3WQA - chains A and B of the 3 polymer chains in the assembly; structure by X-ray diffraction, 2.40 A resolution.

# Chain A (and B)
Protein: Trimeric autotransporter adhesin
Notes: chain B of this document is another copy of the same molecule, construct and numbering; everything in this record applies to it too
UniProt: K7ZP88 (K7ZP88_9GAMM); numbering as in UniProt (aligned over 3334-3474)
Chain sequence (207 residues; numbered 3305 to 3511; the number before each row is that of its first residue):
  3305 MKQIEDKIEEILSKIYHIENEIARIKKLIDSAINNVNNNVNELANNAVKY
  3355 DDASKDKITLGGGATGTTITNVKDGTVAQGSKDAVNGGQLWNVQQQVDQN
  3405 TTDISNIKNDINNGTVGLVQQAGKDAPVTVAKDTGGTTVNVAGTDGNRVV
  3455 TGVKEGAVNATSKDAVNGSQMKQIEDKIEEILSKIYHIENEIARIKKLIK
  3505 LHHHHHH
Not modelled in the structure: 3305-3307, 3509-3511
Differences from the reference sequence: expression tag (3305-3333, 3475-3511)
Bound ions: Ni2+: H3506 (shared with H3506(B) of chain B; 1 residue of chain C)
From the paper describing this entry:
  - binding site for chloride ion: N3404

# Interface between chain A and chain B
Residue-residue contacts (212):
  K3311(A) with L3316(B)
  E3314(A) with L3316(B)
  I3315(A) with I3315(B), hydrophobic; L3316(B), hydrophobic; I3319(B), hydrophobic
  K3318(A) with I3319(B); E3323(B)
  I3319(A) with I3319(B), hydrophobic
  I3322(A) with I3322(B), hydrophobic; E3323(B); I3326(B), hydrophobic
  E3325(A) with I3326(B); K3330(B), salt bridge
  I3329(A) with I3326(B), hydrophobic; K3330(B)
  V3340(A) with I3337(B), hydrophobic; V3340(B), hydrophobic; N3341(B)
  V3344(A) with V3344(B), hydrophobic
  L3347(A) with L3347(B), hydrophobic; A3348(B), hydrophobic; K3353(B)
  N3349(A) with K3359(B), hydrogen bond (backbone-side chain)
  N3350(A) with K3353(B); Y3354(B), hydrogen bond (backbone-backbone)
  A3351(A) with V3352(B); Y3354(B)
  V3352(A) with V3352(B), hydrogen bond (backbone-backbone); Y3354(B), hydrophobic; I3362(B), hydrophobic
  L3364(A) with Y3354(B)
  G3365(A) with Y3354(B), hydrogen bond (backbone-side chain); S3358(B); K3359(B)
  G3366(A) with S3358(B); K3359(B)
  T3369(A) with D3360(B)
  G3370(A) with D3360(B)
  T3371(A) with K3359(B), hydrogen bond (side chain-backbone); D3360(B); K3361(B)
  T3372(A) with D3360(B), hydrogen bond (backbone-backbone); K3361(B); I3362(B), hydrogen bond (backbone-backbone)
  I3373(A) with I3362(B)
  T3374(A) with K3361(B); I3362(B), hydrogen bond (backbone-backbone); T3363(B); L3364(B), hydrogen bond (backbone-backbone)
  N3375(A) with L3364(B), hydrogen bond (side chain-backbone); G3366(B); G3367(B), hydrogen bond (side chain-backbone); G3370(B); T3371(B), hydrogen bond (backbone-backbone)
  V3376(A) with L3364(B), hydrophobic; T3371(B)
  K3377(A) with T3369(B); G3370(B), hydrogen bond (side chain-backbone); T3371(B), hydrogen bond (backbone-backbone); T3372(B)
  T3380(A) with G3391(B)
  V3381(A) with G3391(B); L3394(B), hydrophobic; W3395(B)
  A3382(A) with G3391(B); G3392(B); W3395(B)
  Q3383(A) with W3395(B)
  G3384(A) with G3392(B)
  S3385(A) with N3390(B); G3391(B); G3392(B), hydrogen bond (backbone-backbone)
  K3386(A) with I3373(B); T3374(B); N3375(B), hydrogen bond (backbone-backbone); V3376(B), hydrogen bond (backbone-backbone); N3390(B)
  D3387(A) with T3372(B); I3373(B); T3374(B), hydrogen bond; N3390(B); G3391(B), hydrogen bond (backbone-backbone)
  A3388(A) with I3373(B), hydrogen bond (backbone-backbone); V3376(B); V3389(B)
  V3389(A) with V3389(B), hydrogen bond (backbone-backbone); N3390(B); G3391(B); L3394(B), hydrophobic
  Q3393(A) with L3394(B)
  L3394(A) with L3394(B), hydrophobic
  V3397(A) with Q3398(B)
  Q3400(A) with Q3398(B); V3401(B); D3402(B)
  V3401(A) with V3401(B), hydrophobic
  N3404(A) with V3401(B), hydrogen bond (side chain-backbone); N3404(B); T3405(B), hydrogen bond; I3408(B)
  D3407(A) with I3408(B)
  I3408(A) with I3408(B), hydrophobic
  I3411(A) with I3408(B), hydrophobic; K3412(B)
  I3415(A) with I3415(B), hydrophobic
  V3420(A) with I3415(B), hydrophobic
  G3421(A) with I3415(B)
  L3422(A) with G3418(B); V3423(B); Q3424(B); Q3425(B)
  V3423(A) with V3423(B), hydrophobic
  K3428(A) with T3448(B); D3449(B), salt bridge
  A3435(A) with V3432(B), hydrophobic
  D3437(A) with K3428(B), hydrogen bond (backbone-side chain)
  T3438(A) with Q3425(B), hydrogen bond; K3428(B), hydrogen bond (side chain-backbone)
  G3439(A) with Q3425(B), hydrogen bond (backbone-side chain); K3428(B), hydrogen bond (backbone-backbone)
  G3440(A) with A3430(B)
  T3442(A) with P3431(B); V3432(B), hydrogen bond (backbone-backbone)
  V3443(A) with V3432(B)
  N3444(A) with V3432(B), hydrogen bond (backbone-backbone); T3433(B); V3434(B), hydrogen bond (backbone-backbone)
  V3445(A) with V3434(B); V3443(B), hydrophobic
  A3446(A) with V3434(B); K3436(B)
  G3447(A) with K3436(B); T3438(B)
  T3448(A) with K3436(B); D3437(B); T3438(B), hydrogen bond (side chain-backbone); G3439(B)
  D3449(A) with G3439(B); G3440(B), hydrogen bond (side chain-backbone)
  N3451(A) with K3467(B)
  R3452(A) with V3434(B), hydrogen bond (side chain-backbone); A3435(B), hydrogen bond (side chain-backbone); T3438(B); G3439(B), hydrogen bond (side chain-backbone); T3441(B); T3442(B); V3443(B)
  V3453(A) with T3441(B), hydrogen bond (backbone-backbone); T3442(B); V3443(B), hydrogen bond (backbone-backbone)
  V3454(A) with V3443(B)
  T3455(A) with V3443(B), hydrogen bond (backbone-backbone); N3444(B); V3445(B), hydrogen bond (backbone-backbone)
  G3456(A) with V3445(B); A3446(B); N3451(B); R3452(B), hydrogen bond (backbone-backbone)
  V3457(A) with V3445(B); R3452(B)
  K3458(A) with N3451(B); R3452(B), hydrogen bond (backbone-backbone); V3453(B)
  E3459(A) with V3453(B)
  G3460(A) with V3453(B)
  A3461(A) with G3472(B)
  V3462(A) with G3472(B); M3475(B), hydrophobic; K3476(B); E3479(B)
  N3463(A) with G3472(B); S3473(B), hydrogen bond (backbone-side chain); K3476(B)
  A3464(A) with S3473(B), hydrogen bond (backbone-side chain); K3476(B)
  T3465(A) with S3473(B)
  S3466(A) with N3471(B); G3472(B); S3473(B), hydrogen bond (backbone-side chain)
  K3467(A) with T3455(B); G3456(B); V3457(B), hydrogen bond (backbone-backbone); N3471(B)
  D3468(A) with V3453(B); V3454(B); T3455(B), hydrogen bond; N3471(B); G3472(B), hydrogen bond (backbone-backbone)
  A3469(A) with V3454(B), hydrogen bond (backbone-backbone); V3470(B)
  V3470(A) with V3470(B), hydrogen bond (backbone-backbone); G3472(B)
  Q3474(A) with M3475(B)
  M3475(A) with M3475(B)
  I3478(A) with M3475(B), hydrophobic; I3478(B), hydrophobic; E3479(B)
  I3482(A) with I3482(B), hydrophobic
  I3485(A) with I3485(B), hydrophobic; I3489(B), hydrophobic
  I3492(A) with I3489(B), hydrophobic; I3492(B), hydrophobic; I3496(B), hydrophobic
  E3495(A) with I3496(B); K3500(B), salt bridge
  R3498(A) with K3500(B)
  I3499(A) with I3499(B), hydrophobic; I3503(B), hydrophobic
  I3503(A) with I3503(B), hydrophobic
  H3506(A) with H3506(B)
  H3508(A) with H3506(B); H3508(B), hydrogen bond
Interface residues without a listed pair, chain A (110 interface residues in all): I3308, I3312, I3326, R3328, I3333, A3336, I3337, D3429, V3432, V3434, K3488, I3489, I3496
Interface residues without a listed pair, chain B (109 interface residues in all): I3312, I3329, I3333, A3368, D3378, V3397, N3416, G3427, D3429, E3459, L3486, E3493

# Summary
The interface between chain A and chain B involves 110 residues on one side and 109 on the other, with 51
hydrogen bonds and 3 salt bridges. Among the polar pairs are E3325(A)-K3330(B), K3428(A)-D3449(B) and
E3495(A)-K3500(B). The paper reports a binding site for chloride ion at N3404(A).
Both chains are Trimeric autotransporter adhesin. Entry 3WQA (Acinetobacter sp. Tol 5 AtaA YDD-DALL3 domains
in C-terminal stalk fused to GCN4 adaptors (CstalkC1ii)) was determined by X-ray diffraction, deposited
together with 3WP8, 3WPA, 3WPO, 3WPP and 3WPR.
